PDB entry 4Y8M | X-ray diffraction, 2.80 A resolution | chains R and S of the 28 polymer chains in the assembly

[Chain R]
Molecule: Proteasome subunit alpha type-5
From: Saccharomyces cerevisiae S288c
Notes: EC 3.4.25.1
UniProtKB: P32379 (PSA5_YEAST); residues -7 to 252 here correspond to UniProt positions 1-260 (UniProt number = residue number + 8)
Amino-acid sequence (260 residues; numbered -7 to 252; the number before each row is that of its first residue; numbers below 1 keep their minus sign (Met-7 is residue -7)):
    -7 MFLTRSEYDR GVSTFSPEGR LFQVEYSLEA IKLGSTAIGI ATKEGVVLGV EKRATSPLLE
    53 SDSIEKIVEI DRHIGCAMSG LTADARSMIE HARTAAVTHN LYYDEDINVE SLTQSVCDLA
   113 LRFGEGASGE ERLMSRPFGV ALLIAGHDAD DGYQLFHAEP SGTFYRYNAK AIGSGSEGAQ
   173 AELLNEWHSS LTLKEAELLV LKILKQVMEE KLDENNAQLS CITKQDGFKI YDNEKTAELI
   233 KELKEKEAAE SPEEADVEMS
Unresolved in the structure: -7 to 0, 118-124, 243-252

[Chain S]
Molecule: Proteasome subunit alpha type-6
From: Saccharomyces cerevisiae S288c
Notes: EC 3.4.25.1
UniProtKB: P40302 (PSA6_YEAST); residues 0-233 here correspond to UniProt positions 1-234 (UniProt number = residue number + 1)
Amino-acid sequence (234 residues; row label = number of the first residue in the row; numbering starts at 0):
     0 MFRNNYDGDT VTFSPTGRLF QVEYALEAIK QGSVTVGLRS NTHAVLVALK RNADELSSYQ
    60 KKIIKCDEHM GLSLAGLAPD ARVLSNYLRQ QCNYSSLVFN RKLAVERAGH LLCDKAQKNT
   120 QSYGGRPYGV GLLIIGYDKS GAHLLEFQPS GNVTELYGTA IGARSQGAKT YLERTLDTFI
   180 KIDGNPDELI KAGVEAISQS LRDESLTVDN LSIAIVGKDT PFTIYDGEAV AKYI
Unresolved in the structure: 0-2
Curated features (UniProtKB/Swiss-Prot):
  - modified residue: Ser13 (Phosphoserine)
  - cross-link: Lys190 (Glycyl lysine isopeptide (Lys-Gly) (interchain with G-Cter in ubiquitin))

[How chain R and chain S interact]
Residue-residue contacts - 44 pairs, chain R then chain S:
  Arg2(R) - Gly7(S)
  Gly3(R) - Gly7(S)
  Ser5(R) - Arg125(S)
  Thr6(R) - Gly7(S)
  Thr6(R) - Gln20(S)
  Phe7(R) - Gln20(S)  hydrogen bond (backbone-side chain)
  Phe7(R) - Tyr23(S)
  Phe7(R) - Leu76(S)  hydrophobic
  Phe7(R) - Arg125(S)
  Phe7(R) - Pro126(S)
  Phe7(R) - Gly128(S)
  Ser8(R) - Tyr23(S)
  Pro9(R) - Tyr23(S)  hydrophobic
  Pro9(R) - Glu26(S)
  Glu10(R) - Glu26(S)
  Glu10(R) - Gln30(S)
  Gly11(R) - Tyr23(S)
  Gly11(R) - Ala27(S)
  Leu13(R) - Arg125(S)
  Gln106(R) - Arg81(S)  hydrogen bond
  Asp110(R) - Arg81(S)  salt bridge
  Leu113(R) - Pro78(S)  hydrophobic
  Leu113(R) - Arg125(S)
  Ser153(R) - Pro78(S)
  Gly154(R) - Pro78(S)
  Thr155(R) - Gln59(S)
  Phe156(R) - Gln59(S)
  Tyr157(R) - Arg50(S)  hydrogen bond (side chain-backbone)
  Tyr157(R) - Ala52(S)
  Tyr157(R) - Ser57(S)
  Tyr157(R) - Gln59(S)
  Arg158(R) - Ser56(S)
  Arg158(R) - Ser57(S)  hydrogen bond (backbone-backbone)
  Tyr159(R) - Ala52(S)
  Tyr159(R) - Asp53(S)
  Tyr159(R) - Leu55(S)
  Tyr159(R) - Ser56(S)
  Asn160(R) - Leu55(S)  hydrogen bond (backbone-backbone)
  Ala161(R) - Leu55(S)
  Gln172(R) - Asp53(S)  hydrogen bond
  Gln172(R) - Leu55(S)
  Leu176(R) - Glu54(S)
  Leu176(R) - Leu55(S)  hydrophobic
  Trp179(R) - Leu55(S)  hydrophobic
Interface residues without a listed pair, chain R (27 interface residues in all): Glu117, Leu175
Interface residues without a listed pair, chain S (25 interface residues in all): Asp6, Ala24, Asn51, Asp79, Gly123

[In short]
27 residues of chain R and 25 residues of chain S are in contact, with 6 hydrogen bonds and 1 salt bridge.
Polar pairs include Asp110(R)-Arg81(S), Phe7(R)-Gln20(S) and Gln106(R)-Arg81(S).
Chain R is Proteasome subunit alpha type-5 and chain S is Proteasome subunit alpha type-6, both from
Saccharomyces cerevisiae S288c; the structure, Yeast 20S proteasome beta7-delta7_Cter mutant, was determined
by X-ray diffraction, deposited together with 4Y69, 4Y6A, 4Y6V, 4Y6Z, 4Y70, 4Y74 and 34 further entries.
